2QAS - chains A and B; structure by X-ray diffraction, 2.55 A resolution.

# Chain A
Protein: Hypothetical protein
Source organism: Caulobacter vibrioides
UniProt: Q9A6J2 (Q9A6J2_CAUCR); numbering as in UniProt (aligned over 1-154)
Chain sequence (157 residues; each row starts with the number of its first residue; numbers below 1 keep their minus sign (Gly-2 is residue -2)):
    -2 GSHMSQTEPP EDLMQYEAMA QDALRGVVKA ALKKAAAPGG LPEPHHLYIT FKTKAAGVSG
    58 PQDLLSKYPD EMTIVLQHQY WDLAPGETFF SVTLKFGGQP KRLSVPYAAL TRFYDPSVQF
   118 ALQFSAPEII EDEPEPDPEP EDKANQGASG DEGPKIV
Not modelled in the structure: -2 to 5, 126-154
Sequence notes: expression tag (-2 to 0)

# Chain B
Protein: C. crescentus ssrA peptide
Chain sequence (20 residues; each row starts with the number of its first residue):
     2 KKGRHGAAND NFAEEFAVAA
Not modelled in the structure: 2-5, 16-21

# Chain A / chain B interface
Residue-residue contacts (26; chain A residue first):
  Tyr45(A) - His6(B)
  Tyr65(A) - Ala9(B)
  Met69(A) - Ala9(B)  hydrophobic
  Thr70(A) - His6(B)
  Thr70(A) - Gly7(B)
  Thr70(A) - Ala8(B)
  Thr70(A) - Ala9(B)  hydrogen bond (backbone-backbone)
  Ile71(A) - Asn10(B)
  Val72(A) - Ala8(B)  hydrophobic
  Val72(A) - Asn10(B)  hydrogen bond (backbone-side chain)
  Val72(A) - Asn12(B)
  Gln74(A) - Asn12(B)  hydrogen bond
  His75(A) - Asn12(B)  hydrogen bond (backbone-side chain)
  His75(A) - Ala14(B)
  Gln76(A) - Asn10(B)
  Gln76(A) - Asp11(B)
  Gln76(A) - Asn12(B)
  Gln76(A) - Phe13(B)  hydrogen bond (side chain-backbone)
  Leu91(A) - Asn10(B)
  Lys92(A) - Asn10(B)
  Lys92(A) - Asp11(B)  hydrogen bond (backbone-backbone)
  Phe93(A) - Ala9(B)
  Phe93(A) - Asn10(B)
  Phe93(A) - Asp11(B)
  Gly94(A) - Asp11(B)  hydrogen bond (backbone-side chain)
  Gly95(A) - Asp11(B)  hydrogen bond (backbone-side chain)
Interface residues without a listed pair, chain A (15 interface residues in all): Arg109

# Overview
15 residues of chain A face 9 of chain B across their interface, with 8 hydrogen bonds. Among the polar pairs
are Val72(A)-Asn10(B), Gln74(A)-Asn12(B) and His75(A)-Asn12(B).
Chain A is Hypothetical protein (Caulobacter vibrioides) and chain B is C. crescentus ssrA peptide; the
structure, Crystal structure of Caulobacter crescentus SspB ortholog, was determined by X-ray diffraction.
